6CQM - chains A and G; structure by X-ray diffraction, 3.00 A resolution.

Chain A (and G):
Molecule: Single-stranded DNA-binding protein RIM1, mitochondrial
Organism: Saccharomyces cerevisiae (strain ATCC 204508 / S288c)
Notes: chain G of this document is another copy of the same molecule, construct and numbering; everything in this record applies to it too
UniProtKB: P32445 (RIM1_YEAST); residues 17-135 here = UniProt positions 17-135
Sequence (119 residues; row label = number of the first residue in the row):
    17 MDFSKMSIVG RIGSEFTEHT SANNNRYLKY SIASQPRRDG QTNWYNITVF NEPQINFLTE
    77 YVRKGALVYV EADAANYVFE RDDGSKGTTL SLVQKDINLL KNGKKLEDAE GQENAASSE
Disordered / not traced: 95-102, 121-135 (chain G: 36-42, 96-102, 121-135)

Chain A / chain G interface:
Pairs across the interface (61; chain A residue first):
  Met17(A) with Val25(G); Leu83(G), hydrophobic
  Asp18(A) with Val25(G); Gly26(G); Arg27(G), salt bridge; Ala49(G); Ser50(G); Gln51(G), hydrogen bond (side chain-backbone); Pro52(G); Leu83(G)
  Phe19(A) with Ser23(G); Ile24(G); Val25(G), hydrogen bond (backbone-backbone); Ser50(G), hydrogen bond (backbone-side chain)
  Ser20(A) with Met22(G); Ser23(G); Tyr61(G), hydrogen bond
  Lys21(A) with Met22(G); Ser23(G), hydrogen bond (backbone-backbone)
  Met22(A) with Lys21(G); Met22(G), hydrophobic; Ala90(G), hydrophobic
  Ser23(A) with Phe19(G); Ser20(G); Lys21(G), hydrogen bond (backbone-backbone)
  Ile24(A) with Phe19(G)
  Val25(A) with Met17(G); Asp18(G); Phe19(G), hydrogen bond (backbone-backbone)
  Gly26(A) with Asp18(G)
  Ala49(A) with Asp18(G)
  Ser50(A) with Asp18(G); Phe19(G), hydrogen bond (side chain-backbone)
  Gln51(A) with Asp18(G), hydrogen bond (backbone-side chain)
  Pro52(A) with Asp18(G)
  Gln57(A) with Ala91(G); Asn92(G), hydrogen bond (side chain-backbone); Tyr93(G)
  Thr58(A) with Asn92(G)
  Asn59(A) with Ser20(G); Ala90(G); Ala91(G); Asn92(G), hydrogen bond (side chain-backbone)
  Trp60(A) with Asn92(G), hydrogen bond (backbone-side chain); Val94(G), hydrophobic
  Tyr61(A) with Ser20(G), hydrogen bond; Ala90(G), hydrogen bond (side chain-backbone); Ala91(G), hydrogen bond (side chain-backbone); Asn92(G)
  Tyr85(A) with Phe19(G), hydrophobic
  Ala90(A) with Met22(G), hydrophobic; Asn59(G); Tyr61(G), hydrogen bond (backbone-side chain)
  Ala91(A) with Asn59(G); Tyr61(G)
  Asn92(A) with Gln57(G); Asn59(G), hydrogen bond (backbone-side chain); Trp60(G), hydrogen bond (side chain-backbone); Tyr61(G)
  Tyr93(A) with Gln57(G)
  Leu106(A) with Leu106(G), hydrophobic
Other interface residues (no listed pair), chain A (27 interface residues in all): Leu83, Val94
Other interface residues (no listed pair), chain G (27 interface residues in all): Tyr85

Overview:
Chain A and chain G each contribute 27 residues to their interface, with 18 hydrogen bonds and 1 salt bridge.
Among the polar pairs are Asp18(A)-Arg27(G), Asp18(A)-Gln51(G) and Phe19(A)-Ser50(G).
Both chains are Single-stranded DNA-binding protein RIM1, mitochondrial (Saccharomyces cerevisiae (strain ATCC
204508 / S288c)). Entry 6CQM (Crystal Structure of mitochondrial single-stranded DNA binding proteins from S.
cerevisiae, Rim1 (Form2)) was determined by X-ray diffraction, deposited together with 6CQK and 6CQO.
